Entry 1Y4Q (X-ray diffraction, 2.11 A resolution); this record covers chains A and C of the 4 polymer chains in the assembly.

[Chain A (and C)]
Protein: Hemoglobin alpha chain
From: Homo sapiens
Notes: chain C of this document is another copy of the same molecule, construct and numbering; everything in this record applies to it too
Reference sequence: P69905 (HBA_HUMAN); numbering as in UniProt (aligned over 1-141)
Amino-acid sequence (141 residues; each row starts with the number of its first residue):
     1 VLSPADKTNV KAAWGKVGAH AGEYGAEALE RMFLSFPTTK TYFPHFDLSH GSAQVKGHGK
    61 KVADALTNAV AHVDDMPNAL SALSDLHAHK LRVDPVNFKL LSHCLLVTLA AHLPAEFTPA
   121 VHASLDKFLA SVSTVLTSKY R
Metal / ion sites: heme Fe near H87 (its only coordinating residue here)
Small-molecule neighbours: heme (HEM): M32, T39, Y42, F43, H45, F46, H58, K61, V62, A65, L66, L83, L86, H87, L91, V93, N97, F98, L101, V132, S133, L136
Swiss-Prot annotation at these positions:
  - site: K61 (Not glycated)
  - natural variant: D6 (A6D: In J-Toronto; this construct carries the variant), A13 (A13D: In J-Paris 1/J-Aljezur), E27 (A27E: In Shenyang; this construct carries the variant), K61 (K61N: In Zambia; deletion: In Clinic), D64 (A64D: In Pontoise; this construct carries the variant), D75 (D75A: In Lille; D75G: In Chapel Hill; D75N: In G-Pest), A111 (A111D: In Petah Tikva)

[Chain A / chain C interface]
Contacting residue pairs - 4 pairs, chain A then chain C:
  D126(A) - R141(C)  salt bridge
  K127(A) - R141(C)  hydrogen bond (side chain-backbone)
  R141(A) - D126(C)  salt bridge
  R141(A) - K127(C)  hydrogen bond (backbone-side chain)
Other interface residues (no listed pair), chain A (5 interface residues in all): A123, A130
Other interface residues (no listed pair), chain C (5 interface residues in all): A123, A130

[Summary]
The chain A/chain C interface involves 5 residues from each chain, with 2 hydrogen bonds and 2 salt bridges.
Polar contacts include D126(A)-R141(C) and K127(A)-R141(C). Chain A binds heme.
Both chains are Hemoglobin alpha chain (Homo sapiens). Entry 1Y4Q (T-To-T(High) quaternary transitions in
human hemoglobin: betaF42A deoxy low-salt (1 test set)) was determined by X-ray diffraction together with
1XXT, 1XY0, 1XZ5, 1XZ7, 1XZU, 1XZV and 45 further entries from the same study.
